Entry 2R4V (X-ray diffraction, 1.85 A resolution); this record covers chain A.

== Chain A ==
Protein: Chloride intracellular channel protein 2
From: Homo sapiens
UniProt: O15247 (CLIC2_HUMAN); residue numbers follow UniProt; this construct covers 1-247
Chain sequence (247 residues; each row starts with the number of its first residue):
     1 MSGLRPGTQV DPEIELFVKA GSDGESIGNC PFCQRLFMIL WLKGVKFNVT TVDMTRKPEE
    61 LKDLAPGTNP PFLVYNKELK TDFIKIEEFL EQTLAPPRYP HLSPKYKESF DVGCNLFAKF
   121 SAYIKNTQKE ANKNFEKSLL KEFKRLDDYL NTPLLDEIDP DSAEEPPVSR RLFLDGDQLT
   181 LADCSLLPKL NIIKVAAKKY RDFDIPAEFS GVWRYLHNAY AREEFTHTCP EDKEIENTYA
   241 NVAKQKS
Not modelled in the structure: 1-9, 56-65, 246-247
Disulfide bonds: Cys30-Cys33
Ligand contacts:
  - glutathione (GSH), molecule 1: Glu25, Ser26, Ile27, Phe37, Trp41, Phe47, Val49, Thr51, His227
  - glutathione (GSH), molecule 2: Gln128, Glu130, Ala131, Asn134, Phe135
From the paper describing this entry:
  - binding site for glutathione: Glu25, Pro100, Ala131, Asn134, Phe135
  - conformationally variable residues (loop rearrangement, order/disorder transition): Arg56 to Ala65, Pro70, Phe83, Ala163, Glu164
  - interface residues: Asp156 to Pro167, Tyr239, Val242

== In short ==
Bound to chain A: glutathione. The paper reports a binding site for glutathione at Glu25, Pro100 and Ala131
among others; interface residues Asp156, Tyr239 and Val242.
Chain A is Chloride intracellular channel protein 2 (Homo sapiens); the structure, Structure of human CLIC2,
crystal form A, was determined by X-ray diffraction (same publication as 2R5G).
